8AS8 - chains A and D of the 5 polymer chains in the assembly; structure by electron microscopy, 3.00 A resolution.

Chain A:
Protein: JetC
Organism: Escherichia coli
Notes: engineered mutation(s): G added to C-terminus
UniProt: A0A4T5T6V2 (A0A4T5T6V2_ECOLX); residue numbers follow UniProt; this construct covers 1-1095
Amino-acid sequence (1096 residues; row label = number of the first residue in the row):
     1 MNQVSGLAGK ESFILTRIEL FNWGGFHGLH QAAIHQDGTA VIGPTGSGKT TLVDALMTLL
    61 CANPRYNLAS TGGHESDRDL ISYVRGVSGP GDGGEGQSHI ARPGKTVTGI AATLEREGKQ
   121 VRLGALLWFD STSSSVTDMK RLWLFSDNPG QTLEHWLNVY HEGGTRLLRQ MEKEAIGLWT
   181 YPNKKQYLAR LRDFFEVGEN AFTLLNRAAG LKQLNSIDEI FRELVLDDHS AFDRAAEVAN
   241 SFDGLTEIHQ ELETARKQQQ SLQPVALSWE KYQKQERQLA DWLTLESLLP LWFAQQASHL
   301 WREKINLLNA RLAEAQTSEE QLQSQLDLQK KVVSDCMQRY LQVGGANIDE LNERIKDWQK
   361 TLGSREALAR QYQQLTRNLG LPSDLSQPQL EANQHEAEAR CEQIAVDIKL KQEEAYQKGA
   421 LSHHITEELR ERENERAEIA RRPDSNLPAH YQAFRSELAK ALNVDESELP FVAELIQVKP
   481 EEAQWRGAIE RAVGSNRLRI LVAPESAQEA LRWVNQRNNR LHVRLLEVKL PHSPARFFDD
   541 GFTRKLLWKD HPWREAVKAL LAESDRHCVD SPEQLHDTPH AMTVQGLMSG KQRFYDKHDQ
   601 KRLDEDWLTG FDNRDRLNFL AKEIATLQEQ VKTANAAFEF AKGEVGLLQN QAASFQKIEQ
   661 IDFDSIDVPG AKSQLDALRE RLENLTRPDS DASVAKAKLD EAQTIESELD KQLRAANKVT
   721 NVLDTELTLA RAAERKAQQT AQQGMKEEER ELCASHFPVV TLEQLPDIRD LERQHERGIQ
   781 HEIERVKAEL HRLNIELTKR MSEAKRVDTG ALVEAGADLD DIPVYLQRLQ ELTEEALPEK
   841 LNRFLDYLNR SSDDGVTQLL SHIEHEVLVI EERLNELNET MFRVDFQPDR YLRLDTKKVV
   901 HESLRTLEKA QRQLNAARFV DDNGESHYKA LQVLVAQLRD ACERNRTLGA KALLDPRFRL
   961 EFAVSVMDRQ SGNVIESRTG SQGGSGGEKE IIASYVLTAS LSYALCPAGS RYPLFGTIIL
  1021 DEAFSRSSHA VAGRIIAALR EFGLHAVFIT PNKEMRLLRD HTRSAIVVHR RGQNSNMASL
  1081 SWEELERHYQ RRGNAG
Disordered / not traced: 284-781, 1096
Construct notes: conflict Leu283 (Gln in A0A4T5T6V2), Ser298 (Asn in A0A4T5T6V2), Ser386 (Ile in A0A4T5T6V2), Glu398 (Ala in A0A4T5T6V2), Arg400 (Leu in A0A4T5T6V2), His576 (Arg in A0A4T5T6V2), Ala625 (Thr in A0A4T5T6V2), Ile705 (Val in A0A4T5T6V2), Leu729 (Ser in A0A4T5T6V2), Pro823 (Thr in A0A4T5T6V2), Asp889 (Tyr in A0A4T5T6V2), Val933 (Ile in A0A4T5T6V2); insertion (1096)
From the paper describing this entry:
  - mutagenesis - E1022Q: abolished growth in response to ATP

Chain D:
Protein: JetB
Organism: Escherichia coli
Notes: engineered mutation(s): G added to C-terminus
UniProt: A0A4C9B499 (A0A4C9B499_ECOLX); residues 1-249 here = UniProt positions 1-249
Amino-acid sequence (250 residues; row label = number of the first residue in the row):
     1 MAGFFDKLIN RSVTANAGCE PEPSDEEVTD ESVEDSLASS ETRTLQKIRE ATQELLKYGL
    61 LEEASKPNLY RIVLSHPEEV TRILEPLDLD IGIDEIRGLL YVKVRLDETP AQDEWAHPLV
   121 RRQRLNLEQS LLVAILRQHF VAWEQESGTG ASQAQIAIDD LLPQLQIYLG DPGSESKERT
   181 RLLTLLDQLK GHGLVTSPDA HERIVIRPII AHLADPINLQ ALLAWLREQI AQQTSPNDAP
   241 EKDSSEEDVG
Disordered / not traced: 1-39, 235-250
Construct notes: conflict Ala2 (Thr in A0A4C9B499), Lys7 (Arg in A0A4C9B499), Asp35 (Glu in A0A4C9B499), Gln46 (Lys in A0A4C9B499), Pro240 (Arg in A0A4C9B499); insertion (250)

Chain A / chain D interface:
Contacting residue pairs - 9 pairs, chain A then chain D:
  Glu154(A) - Asn126(D)  hydrogen bond
  Ser1079(A) - Lys177(D)
  Leu1080(A) - Gly173(D)
  Leu1080(A) - Lys177(D)
  Glu1084(A) - Ser174(D)  hydrogen bond
  Glu1084(A) - Ser176(D)
  His1088(A) - Gly173(D)  hydrogen bond (side chain-backbone)
  Arg1091(A) - Asp171(D)  salt bridge
  Arg1091(A) - Gly173(D)
Interface residues without a listed pair, chain D (7 interface residues in all): Pro172

In short:
6 residues of chain A and 7 residues of chain D are in contact, with 3 hydrogen bonds and 1 salt bridge. Polar
pairs include Arg1091(A)-Asp171(D), Glu154(A)-Asn126(D) and Glu1084(A)-Ser174(D). The paper reports that
E1022Q of chain A abolishes growth in response to ATP.
Chain A is JetC and chain D is JetB, both from Escherichia coli; the structure, E. coli Wadjet JetABC monomer,
was determined by electron microscopy together with 8BFN from the same study.
